7KZT - chains E and V of the 19 polymer chains in the assembly; structure by electron microscopy, 4.20 A resolution (low resolution: residue-level contacts below are approximate; hydrogen-bond / salt-bridge calls are withheld).

Chain E:
Protein: Fanconi anemia group E protein
From: Homo sapiens
UniProtKB: Q9HB96 (FANCE_HUMAN); residues 1-536 here = UniProt positions 1-536
Sequence (555 residues; each row starts with the number of its first residue; numbers below 1 keep their minus sign (Met-18 is residue -18)):
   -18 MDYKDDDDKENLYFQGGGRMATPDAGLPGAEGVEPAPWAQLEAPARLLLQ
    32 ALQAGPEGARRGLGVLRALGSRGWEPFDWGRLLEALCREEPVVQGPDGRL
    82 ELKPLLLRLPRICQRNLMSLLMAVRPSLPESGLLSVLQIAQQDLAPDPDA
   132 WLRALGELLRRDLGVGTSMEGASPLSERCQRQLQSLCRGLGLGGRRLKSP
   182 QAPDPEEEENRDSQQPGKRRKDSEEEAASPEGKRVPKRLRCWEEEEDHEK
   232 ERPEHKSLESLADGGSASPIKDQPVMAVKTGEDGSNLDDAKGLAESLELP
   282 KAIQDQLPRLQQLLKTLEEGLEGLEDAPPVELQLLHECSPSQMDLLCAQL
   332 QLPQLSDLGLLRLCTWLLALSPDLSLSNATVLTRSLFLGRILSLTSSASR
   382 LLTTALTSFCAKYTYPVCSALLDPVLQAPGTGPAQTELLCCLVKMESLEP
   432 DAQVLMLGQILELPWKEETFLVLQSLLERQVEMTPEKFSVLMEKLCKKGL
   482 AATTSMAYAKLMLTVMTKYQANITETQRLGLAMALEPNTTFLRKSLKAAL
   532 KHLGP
Not modelled in the structure: -18 to 11, 182-274, 301-307, 479-483, 536
Sequence notes: initiating methionine (-18); expression tag (-17 to 0)
UniProt features mapped onto this chain:
  - modified residue: Ser249 (Phosphoserine), Thr346 (Phosphothreonine), Ser374 (Phosphoserine)
  - natural variant: Pro184 (P184Q: In FANCE; uncertain significance)
  - mutagenesis: Thr346 (T346A: Non-phosphorylatable by CHEK1, not polyubiquitinated and unable to complement the mitomycin C hypersensitivity of cells lacking FANCE; when associated with A-374), Ser374 (S374A: Non-phosphorylatable by CHEK1, not polyubiquitinated and unable to complement the mitomycin C hypersensitivity of cells lacking FANCE; when associated with A-346)

Chain V:
Protein: Fanconi anemia group D2 protein
From: Homo sapiens
UniProtKB: Q9BXW9 (FACD2_HUMAN); numbering as in UniProt (aligned over 1-1451)
Sequence (1451 residues; each row starts with the number of its first residue):
     1 MVSKRRLSKSEDKESLTEDASKTRKQPLSKKTKKSHIANEVEENDSIFVK
    51 LLKISGIILKTGESQNQLAVDQIAFQKKLFQTLRRHPSYPKIIEEFVSGL
   101 ESYIEDEDSFRNCLLSCERLQDEEASMGASYSKSLIKLLLGIDILQPAII
   151 KTLFEKLPEYFFENKNSDEINIPRLIVSQLKWLDRVVDGKDLTTKIMQLI
   201 SIAPENLQHDIITSLPEILGDSQHADVGKELSDLLIENTSLTVPILDVLS
   251 SLRLDPNFLLKVRQLVMDKLSSIRLEDLPVIIKFILHSVTAMDTLEVISE
   301 LREKLDLQHCVLPSRLQASQVKLKSKGRASSSGNQESSGQSCIILLFDVI
   351 KSAIRYEKTISEAWIKAIENTASVSEHKVFDLVMLFIIYSTNTQTKKYID
   401 RVLRNKIRSGCIQEQLLQSTFSVHYLVLKDMCSSILSLAQSLLHSLDQSI
   451 ISFGSLLYKYAFKFFDTYCQQEVVGALVTHICSGNEAEVDTALDVLLELV
   501 VLNPSAMMMNAVFVKGILDYLDNISPQQIRKLFYVLSTLAFSKQNEASSH
   551 IQDDMHLVIRKQLSSTVFKYKLIGIIGAVTMAGIMAADRSESPSLTQERA
   601 NLSDEQCTQVTSLLQLVHSCSEQSPQASALYYDEFANLIQHEKLDPKALE
   651 WVGHTICNDFQDAFVVDSCVVPEGDFPFPVKALYGLEEYDTQDGIAINLL
   701 PLLFSQDFAKDGGPVTSQESGQKLVSPLCLAPYFRLLRLCVERQHNGNLE
   751 EIDGLLDCPIFLTDLEPGEKLESMSAKERSFMCSLIFLTLNWFREIVNAF
   801 CQETSPEMKGKVLTRLKHIVELQIILEKYLAVTPDYVPPLGNFDVETLDI
   851 TPHTVTAISAKIRKKGKIERKQKTDGSKTSSSDTLSEEKNSECDPTPSHR
   901 GQLNKEFTGKEEKTSLLLHNSHAFFRELDIEVFSILHCGLVTKFILDTEM
   951 HTEATEVVQLGPPELLFLLEDLSQKLESMLTPPIARRVPFLKNKGSRNIG
  1001 FSHLQQRSAQEIVHCVFQLLTPMCNHLENIHNYFQCLAAENHGVVDGPGV
  1051 KVQEYHIMSSCYQRLLQIFHGLFAWSGFSQPENQNLLYSALHVLSSRLKQ
  1101 GEHSQPLEELLSQSVHYLQNFHQSIPSFQCALYLIRLLMVILEKSTASAQ
  1151 NKEKIASLARQFLCRVWPSGDKEKSNISNDQLHALLCIYLEHTESILKAI
  1201 EEIAGVGVPELINSPKDASSSTFPTLTRHTFVVFFRVMMAELEKTVKKIE
  1251 PGTAADSQQIHEEKLLYWNMAVRDFSILINLIKVFDSHPVLHVCLKYGRL
  1301 FVEAFLKQCMPLLDFSFRKHREDVLSLLETFQLDTRLLHHLCGHSKIHQD
  1351 TRLTQHVPLLKKTLELLVCRVKAMLTLNNCREAFWLGNLKNRDLQGEEIK
  1401 SQNSQESTADESEDDMSSQASKSKATEDGEEDEVSAGEKEQDSDESYDDS
  1451 D
Not modelled in the structure: 1-44, 122-129, 312-336, 588-603, 708-725, 836-928, 947-959, 982-1000, 1038-1050, 1146-1149, 1169-1175, 1216-1219, 1385-1451
Cystine bridges: Cys432-Cys469
UniProt features mapped onto this chain:
  - modified residue: Ser8 (Phosphoserine), Ser222 (Phosphoserine), Ser592 (Phosphoserine), Ser594 (Phosphoserine), Ser717 (Phosphoserine), Ser1257 (Phosphoserine), Ser1401 (Phosphoserine), Ser1404 (Phosphoserine), Ser1412 (Phosphoserine), Ser1423 (Phosphoserine), Thr1426 (Phosphothreonine), Ser1435 (Phosphoserine)
  - cross-link: Lys561 (Glycyl lysine isopeptide (Lys-Gly) (interchain with G-Cter in ubiquitin))
  - natural variant: Ser126 (S126G: In FANCD2), Arg302 (R302W: In FANCD2), Arg1236 (R1236H: In FANCD2)
  - mutagenesis: Ser222 (S222A: Reduces phosphorylation by ATM. No effect on ubiquitination, foci formation or DNA repair ability, but impairs S-phase checkpoint activation), Lys561 (K561R: Abolishes ubiquitination; impairs chromatin binding, foci formation and DNA repair. Abolishes interaction with MTMR15/FAN1. No effect on S-222 phosphorylation by ATM), Ser1257 (S1257A: No effect on phosphorylation by ATM), Ser1401 (S1401A: Reduces phosphorylation by ATM; when associated with A-1404 and A-1418), Ser1404 (S1404A: Reduces phosphorylation by ATM; when associated with A-1401 and A-1418), Ser1418 (S1418A: Reduces phosphorylation by ATM; when associated with A-1401 and A-1404)

Interface between chain E and chain V:
Residue-residue contacts - 42 pairs, chain E then chain V:
  Leu339(E) - Gln308(V)
  Leu339(E) - His309(V)
  Leu342(E) - His309(V)
  Ser377(E) - Lys269(V)
  Ser378(E) - Ile236(V)
  Ser378(E) - Lys269(V)
  Ser378(E) - Ser272(V)
  Ala379(E) - Ser272(V)
  Ser380(E) - Ser271(V)
  Ser380(E) - Ser272(V)
  Arg381(E) - Ser271(V)
  Arg381(E) - Ser272(V)
  Arg381(E) - Ile273(V)
  Arg381(E) - Leu275(V)
  Arg381(E) - Asp306(V)
  Arg381(E) - His309(V)
  Leu382(E) - His309(V)
  Pro414(E) - Glu237(V)
  Glu418(E) - Glu237(V)
  Glu418(E) - Asn238(V)
  Cys422(E) - Arg274(V)
  Glu459(E) - Pro204(V)
  Met487(E) - Ile202(V)
  Lys491(E) - Ile202(V)
  Lys491(E) - Ala203(V)
  Lys491(E) - Pro204(V)
  Leu494(E) - Pro158(V)
  Leu494(E) - Phe162(V)
  Thr495(E) - Phe162(V)
  Thr498(E) - Phe162(V)
  Lys499(E) - Phe162(V)
  Phe522(E) - Gln198(V)
  Leu523(E) - Glu155(V)
  Leu523(E) - Gln198(V)
  Leu523(E) - Ile202(V)
  Arg524(E) - Glu155(V)
  Lys525(E) - Thr152(V)
  Lys525(E) - Glu155(V)
  Ser526(E) - Glu155(V)
  Ser526(E) - Lys156(V)
  Ser526(E) - Glu159(V)
  Ala529(E) - Glu159(V)
Interface residues without a listed pair, chain V (27 interface residues in all): Glu163, Thr239, Leu270, Leu278, Cys310

Overview:
24 residues of chain E face 27 of chain V across their interface. Curated annotation (UniProt) lists 2
mutagenesis sites on chain E; 6 mutagenesis sites on chain V.
Chain E is Fanconi anemia group E protein and chain V is Fanconi anemia group D2 protein, both from Homo
sapiens; the structure, Structure of the human fanconi anaemia Core-UBE2T-ID-DNA complex in intermediate
state, was determined by electron microscopy, deposited together with 7KZP, 7KZQ, 7KZR, 7KZS and 7KZV.
